8HHZ - chains I and J of the 9 polymer chains in the assembly; structure by electron microscopy, 4.28 A resolution (low resolution: residue-level contacts below are approximate; hydrogen-bond / salt-bridge calls are withheld).

Chain I:
Name: IY-2A Fab heavy chain
From: Homo sapiens
Notes: antibody fragment or engineered binder
Chain sequence (224 residues; row label = number of the first residue in the row; a row labelled like 82A-82C holds insertion residues (82A, then the next letters in order)):
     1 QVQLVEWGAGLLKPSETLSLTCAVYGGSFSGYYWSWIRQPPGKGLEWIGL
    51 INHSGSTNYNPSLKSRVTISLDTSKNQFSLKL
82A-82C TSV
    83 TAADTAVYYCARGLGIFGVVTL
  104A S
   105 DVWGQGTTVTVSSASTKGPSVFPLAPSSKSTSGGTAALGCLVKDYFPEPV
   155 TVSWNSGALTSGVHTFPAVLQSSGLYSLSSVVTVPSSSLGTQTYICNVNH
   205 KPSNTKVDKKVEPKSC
Disordered / not traced: 220
Disulfides: Cys22-Cys92, Cys144-Cys200

Chain J:
Name: IY-2A Fab light chain
From: Homo sapiens
Notes: antibody fragment or engineered binder
Chain sequence (216 residues; row label = number of the first residue in the row):
     2 NFMLTQPHSVSESPGKTVTISCTGSSG
   28A S
    29 IASNYVQWYQQRPGSAPTTVIYEDNQRPSGVPDRFSGSIDSSSNSASLTI
    79 SGLRTEDEADYYCQSYDSGIWVFGGGTKLTVLGQPKAAPSVTLFPPSSEE
   129 LQANKATLVCLISDFYPGAVTVAWKADSSPVKAGVETTTPSKQSNNKYAA
   179 SSYLSLTPEQWKSHRSYSCQVTHEGSTVEKTVAPTECS
Disordered / not traced: 213-216
Disulfides: Cys23-Cys91, Cys138-Cys197

Chain I / chain J interface:
Contacting residue pairs (66):
  Ser35(I) - Trp99(J)
  Gln39(I) - Pro45(J)
  Lys43(I) - Tyr90(J)
  Gly44(I) - Tyr90(J)
  Gly44(I) - Gly102(J)
  Leu45(I) - Gln39(J)
  Leu45(I) - Tyr90(J)
  Leu45(I) - Phe101(J)
  Glu46(I) - Phe101(J)
  Trp47(I) - Ile98(J)
  Trp47(I) - Trp99(J)
  Trp47(I) - Phe101(J)
  Val101(I) - Tyr94(J)
  Val102(I) - Tyr94(J)
  Val102(I) - Trp99(J)
  Thr103(I) - Gln35(J)
  Thr103(I) - Tyr50(J)
  Thr103(I) - Tyr94(J)
  Leu104(I) - Gln35(J)
  Leu104(I) - Thr47(J)
  Ser104A(I) - Gln35(J)
  Ser104A(I) - Trp99(J)
  Trp107(I) - Pro45(J)
  Ser124(I) - Glu128(J)
  Val125(I) - Glu128(J)
  Phe126(I) - Pro124(J)
  Phe126(I) - Ser125(J)
  Phe126(I) - Glu128(J)
  Phe126(I) - Lys133(J)
  Phe126(I) - Ala134(J)
  Phe126(I) - Thr135(J)
  Pro127(I) - Ser125(J)
  Leu128(I) - Phe122(J)
  Leu128(I) - Pro123(J)
  Ala129(I) - Phe122(J)
  Ala129(I) - Pro123(J)
  Ala141(I) - Thr120(J)
  Ala141(I) - Phe122(J)
  Leu142(I) - Phe122(J)
  Gly143(I) - Phe122(J)
  Leu145(I) - Val137(J)
  Lys147(I) - Glu128(J)
  Lys147(I) - Thr135(J)
  Lys147(I) - Val137(J)
  Lys147(I) - Tyr181(J)
  Asp148(I) - Lys133(J)
  His168(I) - Gln171(J)
  His168(I) - Ala177(J)
  Phe170(I) - Ile140(J)
  Phe170(I) - Ala178(J)
  Phe170(I) - Ser179(J)
  Pro171(I) - Tyr181(J)
  Val173(I) - Glu164(J)
  Val173(I) - Thr165(J)
  Val173(I) - Thr166(J)
  Val173(I) - Tyr181(J)
  Leu174(I) - Glu164(J)
  Gln175(I) - Glu164(J)
  Gln175(I) - Ser183(J)
  Ser181(I) - Tyr181(J)
  Leu182(I) - Tyr181(J)
  Ser183(I) - Leu139(J)
  Ser183(I) - Tyr181(J)
  Val185(I) - Phe122(J)
  Val185(I) - Leu139(J)
  Lys213(I) - Glu127(J)
Interface residues without a listed pair, chain I (39 interface residues in all): Ile37, Asn60, Pro130
Interface residues without a listed pair, chain J (41 interface residues in all): Tyr37, Ala44, Gln92, Gly97, Gly103, Leu129, Ser141, Thr167

Overview:
39 residues of chain I face 41 of chain J across their interface.
Here chain I is IY-2A Fab heavy chain and chain J is IY-2A Fab light chain, both from Homo sapiens. Entry 8HHZ
(SARS-CoV-2 Omicron BA.1 Spike in complex with IY-2A) was determined by electron microscopy, deposited
together with 7YCK, 7YCN and 8HHX.
